Entry 7PY5 (electron microscopy, 3.90 A resolution); this record covers chains A and C of the 10 polymer chains in the assembly.

[Chain A]
Molecule: DNA-directed RNA polymerase subunit alpha
Organism: Escherichia coli
Notes: EC 2.7.7.6
UniProtKB: P0A7Z4 (RPOA_ECOLI); numbering as in UniProt (aligned over 1-329)
Chain sequence (329 residues; row label = number of the first residue in the row):
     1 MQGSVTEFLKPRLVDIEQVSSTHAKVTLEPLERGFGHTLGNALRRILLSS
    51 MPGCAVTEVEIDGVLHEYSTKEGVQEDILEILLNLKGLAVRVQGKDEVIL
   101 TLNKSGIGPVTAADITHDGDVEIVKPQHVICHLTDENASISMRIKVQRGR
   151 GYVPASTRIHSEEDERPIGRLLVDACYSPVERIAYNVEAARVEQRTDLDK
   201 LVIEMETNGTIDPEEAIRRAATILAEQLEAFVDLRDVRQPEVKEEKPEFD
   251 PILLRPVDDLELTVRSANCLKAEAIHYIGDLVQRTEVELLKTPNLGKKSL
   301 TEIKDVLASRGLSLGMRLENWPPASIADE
Unresolved in the structure: 1-6, 235-329

[Chain C]
Molecule: DNA-directed RNA polymerase subunit beta
Organism: Escherichia coli
Notes: EC 2.7.7.6
UniProtKB: P0A8V4 (RPOB_ECO57); residues 1-1342 here = UniProt positions 1-1342
Chain sequence (1342 residues; numbered 1 to 1342; the number before each row is that of its first residue):
     1 MVYSYTEKKRIRKDFGKRPQVLDVPYLLSIQLDSFQKFIEQDPEGQYGLE
    51 AAFRSVFPIQSYSGNSELQYVSYRLGEPVFDVQECQIRGVTYSAPLRVKL
   101 RLVIYEREAPEGTVKDIKEQEVYMGEIPLMTDNGTFVINGTERVIVSQLH
   151 RSPGVFFDSDKGKTHSSGKVLYNARIIPYRGSWLDFEFDPKDNLFVRIDR
   201 RRKLPATIILRALNYTTEQILDLFFEKVIFEIRDNKLQMELVPERLRGET
   251 ASFDIEANGKVYVEKGRRITARHIRQLEKDDVKLIEVPVEYIAGKVVAKD
   301 YIDESTGELICAANMELSLDLLAKLSQSGHKRIETLFTNDLDHGPYISET
   351 LRVDPTNDRLSALVEIYRMMRPGEPPTREAAESLFENLFFSEDRYDLSAV
   401 GRMKFNRSLLREEIEGSGILSKDDIIDVMKKLIDIRNGKGEVDDIDHLGN
   451 RRIRSVGEMAENQFRVGLVRVERAVKERLSLGDLDTLMPQDMINAKPISA
   501 AVKEFFGSSQLSQFMDQNNPLSEITHKRRISALGPGGLTRERAGFEVRDV
   551 HPTHYGRVCPIETPEGPNIGLINSLSVYAQTNEYGFLETPYRKVTDGVVT
   601 DEIHYLSAIEEGNYVIAQANSNLDEEGHFVEDLVTCRSKGESSLFSRDQV
   651 DYMDVSTQQVVSVGASLIPFLEHDDANRALMGANMQRQAVPTLRADKPLV
   701 GTGMERAVAVDSGVTAVAKRGGVVQYVDASRIVIKVNEDEMYPGEAGIDI
   751 YNLTKYTRSNQNTCINQMPCVSLGEPVERGDVLADGPSTDLGELALGQNM
   801 RVAFMPWNGYNFEDSILVSERVVQEDRFTTIHIQELACVSRDTKLGPEEI
   851 TADIPNVGEAALSKLDESGIVYIGAEVTGGDILVGKVTPKGETQLTPEEK
   901 LLRAIFGEKASDVKDSSLRVPNGVSGTVIDVQVFTRDGVEKDKRALEIEE
   951 MQLKQAKKDLSEELQILEAGLFSRIRAVLVAGGVEAEKLDKLPRDRWLEL
  1001 GLTDEEKQNQLEQLAEQYDELKHEFEKKLEAKRRKITQGDDLAPGVLKIV
  1051 KVYLAVKRRIQPGDKMAGRHGNKGVISKINPIEDMPYDENGTPVDIVLNP
  1101 LGVPSRMNIGQILETHLGMAAKGIGDKINAMLKQQQEVAKLREFIQRAYD
  1151 LGADVRQKVDLSTFSDEEVMRLAENLRKGMPIATPVFDGAKEAEIKELLK
  1201 LGDLPTSGQIRLYDGRTGEQFERPVTVGYMYMLKLNHLVDDKMHARSTGS
  1251 YSLVTQQPLGGKAQFGGQRFGEMEVWALEAYGAAYTLQEMLTVKSDDVNG
  1301 RTKMYKNIVDGNHQMEPGMPESFNVLLKEIRSLGINIELEDE
Unresolved in the structure: 1

[Interface between chain A and chain C]
Pairs across the interface (55; chain A residue first):
  Asn41(A) with Asp1214(C); Gly1215(C); Gly1218(C)
  Arg44(A) with Glu1083(C), hydrogen bond (side chain-backbone); Tyr1087(C)
  Arg45(A) with Glu1083(C); Asp1084(C), salt bridge; Gly1215(C)
  Leu48(A) with Ile1082(C), hydrophobic; Glu1083(C)
  Ser49(A) with Glu1083(C), hydrogen bond
  Leu65(A) with Ile873(C); Gly874(C)
  His66(A) with Ile929(C)
  Tyr68(A) with Tyr756(C); Ile831(C); Ala1055(C), hydrophobic; Lys1057(C)
  Thr70(A) with Ala729(C)
  Glu72(A) with Tyr726(C), hydrogen bond; Asp728(C)
  Val74(A) with Asp728(C); Ala729(C), hydrogen bond (backbone-backbone)
  Gln75(A) with Asp728(C); Ala729(C); Pro769(C)
  Asp77(A) with Ala729(C); Lys755(C), salt bridge; Tyr756(C); Asn766(C), hydrogen bond
  Leu79(A) with Leu693(C), hydrophobic; Tyr756(C); Ile831(C), hydrophobic; Lys1057(C)
  Leu83(A) with Arg694(C)
  Lys86(A) with Gln824(C); Asp826(C)
  Thr134(A) with Tyr726(C); Val727(C), hydrogen bond (side chain-backbone)
  Asp135(A) with Tyr726(C)
  Tyr152(A) with Val823(C); Gln824(C)
  Arg166(A) with Lys864(C); Glu876(C), hydrogen bond (side chain-backbone)
  Ile168(A) with Gly874(C)
  Asp174(A) with Asp826(C)
  Cys176(A) with Gln824(C), hydrogen bond
  Glu181(A) with Arg821(C), hydrogen bond (backbone-side chain)
  Arg182(A) with Asn1090(C), hydrogen bond (side chain-backbone); Gly1091(C); Thr1092(C)
  Ile183(A) with Gly1091(C)
  Ala184(A) with Asn1090(C); Gly1091(C)
  Tyr185(A) with Tyr1087(C), hydrogen bond
Interface residues without a listed pair, chain A (37 interface residues in all): His37, Glu76, Glu80, Pro154, Ala155, Ser156, Glu165, Leu172, Glu204
Interface residues without a listed pair, chain C (44 interface residues in all): Arg731, Met768, Val771, Leu773, Val877, Thr878, Thr927, Val1056, Arg1059, Glu1089, Pro1093, Arg1216

[In short]
Chain A and chain C form an interface of 37 and 44 residues respectively, with 11 hydrogen bonds and 2 salt
bridges. Polar pairs include Arg45(A)-Asp1084(C), Asp77(A)-Lys755(C) and Arg44(A)-Glu1083(C).
Chain A is DNA-directed RNA polymerase subunit alpha and chain C is DNA-directed RNA polymerase subunit beta,
both from Escherichia coli; the structure, CryoEM structure of E.coli RNA polymerase elongation complex bound
to NusA and NusG (the consensus NusA-NusG-EC), was determined by electron microscopy (same publication as
7PY0, 7PY1, 7PY3, 7PY6, 7PY7, 7PY8 and 4 further entries).
